Entry 6R3Y (X-ray diffraction, 1.60 A resolution); this record covers chain A.

Chain A:
Molecule: UPF0678 fatty acid-binding protein-like protein ERS007657_00996
Organism: Mycobacterium tuberculosis
Reference sequence: A0A0E8TXJ8 (A0A0E8TXJ8_MYCTX); residues 1-164 here correspond to UniProt positions 9-172 (UniProt number = residue number + 8)
Sequence (172 residues; each row starts with the number of its first residue):
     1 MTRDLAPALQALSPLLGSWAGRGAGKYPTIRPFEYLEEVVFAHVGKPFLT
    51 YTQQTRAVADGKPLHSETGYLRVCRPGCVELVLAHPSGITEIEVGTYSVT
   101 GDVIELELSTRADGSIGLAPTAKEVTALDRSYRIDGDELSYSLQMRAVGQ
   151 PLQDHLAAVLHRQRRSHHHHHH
Disordered / not traced: 1-3, 165-172
Construct notes: expression tag (165-172)
Cystine bridges: C74-C78
Bound ions: heme Fe near H155 (its only coordinating residue here)
Residues lining bound ligands: heme (HEM): T29, I30, F33, Y35, Q53, T55, L64, H65, E67, H85, I89, K123, V125, L128, R130, Y141, L143, M145, A147, V148, H155, L156

Overview:
Bound to chain A: heme.
Chain A is UPF0678 fatty acid-binding protein-like protein ERS007657_00996 (Mycobacterium tuberculosis); the
structure, M.tuberculosis nitrobindin with a cyanide molecule coordinated to the heme iron atom, was
determined by X-ray diffraction (same publication as 6R3W).
